PDB entry 1U8B | X-ray diffraction, 2.10 A resolution | chains D and A of the 5 polymer chains in the assembly

Chain D:
Molecule: 12-nt DNA strand
Sequence (12 nucleotides; each row starts with the number of its first residue):
   401 AAAGCGCAAG AT

Chain A:
Protein: Ada polyprotein
Organism: Escherichia coli
UniProtKB: P06134 (ADA_ECOLI); numbering as in UniProt (aligned over 9-139)
Amino-acid sequence (133 residues; each row starts with the number of its first residue; note: 6 numbers in that range are skipped by the numbering (no residue carries them; nothing is unmodelled there)):
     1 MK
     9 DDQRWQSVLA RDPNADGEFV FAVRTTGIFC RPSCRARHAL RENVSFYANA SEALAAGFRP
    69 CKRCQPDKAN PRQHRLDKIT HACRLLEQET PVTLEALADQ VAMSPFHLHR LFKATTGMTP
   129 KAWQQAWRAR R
Not modelled in the structure: 139
Sequence notes: cloning artifact (1-2); conflict Asp-75 (Glu in P06134), Pro-79 (Ala in P06134), Arg-80 (Gln in P06134)
Modified positions: Mse-1, Mse-111, Mse-126 (selenomethionine; parent Met); Cys-38 (s-methylcysteine; SMC)
Metal / ion sites: Zn2+: Cys-38, Cys-42, Cys-69, Cys-72
Swiss-Prot annotation at these positions:
  - DNA-binding region: Leu-102 to Lys-121 (H-T-H motif)
  - active site: Cys-38 (Nucleophile)
  - binding site (DNA): Thr-34, Arg-43, Arg-45, Arg-67
  - binding site (Zn(2+)): Cys-38, Cys-42, Cys-69, Cys-72
  - site: Pro-128, Lys-129 (Cleavage)
What the authors report for this chain:
  - Zn2+ coordination: Cys-38, Cys-42, Cys-69, Cys-72
  - post-translational modification sites: Cys-38
  - catalytic residues: Cys-38
  - binding site for the 5-nt DNA strand: Arg-45, Arg-71
  - specificity-determining residues: Arg-45
  - binding site for the 13-nt DNA strand: Phe-114
  - binding site for the 6-nt DNA strand: Thr-34
  - binding site for Zn2+: Cys-38, Cys-69
  - specificity-determining residues: His-115 (proposed by the authors, not directly observed)

Interface between chain D and chain A:
Contacting residue pairs (7; chain D residue first):
  DA403(D) / Thr-101(A)  phosphate contact
  DA403(D) / Leu-102(A)  hydrogen bond to the phosphate
  DA403(D) / Lys-129(A)  sugar contact
  DG404(D) / His-117(A)  salt bridge to the phosphate
  DG404(D) / Thr-127(A)  hydrogen bond to the phosphate
  DG404(D) / Lys-129(A)  phosphate contact
  DT412(D) / Arg-71(A)  hydrogen bond to the base
Other interface residues (no listed pair), chain D (5 interface residues in all): DA402, DC405
Other interface residues (no listed pair), chain A (10 interface residues in all): Lys-70, Val-100, Lys-121, Ala-130

Summary:
Chain D and chain A form an interface of 5 and 10 residues respectively, with 3 hydrogen bonds and 1 salt
bridge. Polar contacts include DT412(D)/Arg-71(A), DA403(D)/Leu-102(A) and DG404(D)/Thr-127(A). The paper
reports the catalytic residue Cys-38(A); a binding site for the 5-nt DNA strand at Arg-45(A) and Arg-71(A).
Here chain D is a 12-nt DNA strand and chain A is Ada polyprotein (Escherichia coli). Entry 1U8B (Crystal
structure of the methylated N-ADA/DNA complex) was determined by X-ray diffraction together with 1ZGW from the
same study.
